5WNQ - chains A and T of the 21 polymer chains in the assembly; structure by X-ray diffraction, 3.50 A resolution.

== Chain A ==
Molecule: 16S Ribosomal RNA rRNA
Source organism: Thermus thermophilus HB8
Sequence (1522 nucleotides; row label = number of the first residue in the row; note: 42 numbers in that range are skipped by the numbering (no residue carries them; nothing is unmodelled there); a row labelled like 190A-190L holds insertion residues (190A, then the next letters in order); numbering starts at 0):
     0 UUUGUUGGAGAGUUUGAUCCUGGCUCAGGGUGAACGCUGGCGGCGUGCCU
    50 AAGACAUGCAAGUCGUGCGGG
    73 CCGCGGGGUUUU
    88 ACUCCG
    95 UGGUC
   101 AGCGGCGGACGGGUGAGUAACGCGUGGGU
  129A G
   130 ACCUACCCGGAAGAGGGGGACAACCCGGGGAAACUCGGGCUAAUCCCCCA
   180 UGUGGACCCGC
190A-190L CCCUUGGGGUGU
   191 GUCCAAAGGGCUUU
   216 GCCCGCUUCCGGAUGGGCCCGCGUCCCAUCAGCUAGUUGGUGGGGUAAUG
   266 GCCCACCAAGGCGACGACGGGUAGCCGGUCUGAGAGGAUGGCCGGCCACA
   316 GGGGCACUGAGACACGGGCCCCACUCCUACGGGAGGCAGCAGUUAGGAAU
   366 CUUCCGCAAUGGGCGCAAGCCUGACGGAGCGACGCCGCUUGGAGGAAGAA
   416 GCCCUUCGGGGUGUAAACUCCUGAA
   442 CCCGGGACGAAACCCCCGACGA
   474 GGGGACUGACGGUACCGGG
   494 GUAAUAGCGCCGGCCAACUCCGUGCCAGCAGCCGCGGUAAUACGGAGGGC
   544 GCGAGCGUUACCCGGAUUCACUGGGCGUAAAGGGCGUGUAGGCGGCCUGG
   594 GGCGUCCCAUGUGAAAGACCACGGCUCAACCGUGGGGGAGCGUGGGAUAC
   644 GCUCAGGCUAGACGGUGGGAGAGGGUGGUGGAAUUCCCGGAGUAGCGGUG
   694 AAAUGCGCAGAUACCGGGAGGAACGCCGAUGGCGAAGGCAGCCACCUGGU
   744 CCACCCGUGACGCUGAGGCGCGAAAGCGUGGGGAGCAAACCGGAUUAGAU
   794 ACCCGGGUAGUCCACGCCCUAAACGAUGCGCGCUAGGUCUCUGGGUCU
   848 CCUGGGGGCCGAAGCUAACGCGUUAAGCGCGCCGCCUGGGGAGUACGGCC
   898 GCAAGGCUGAAACUCAAAGGAAUUGACGGGGGCCCGCACAAGCGGUGGAG
   948 CAUGUGGUUUAAUUCGAAGXAACGCGAAGAACCUUACCAGGCCUUGACAU
   998 GCUAGG
 1003A G
  1004 AACCCGGGUGAAAGCCUGGGGUGCCCC
1030A-1030D GCGA
  1031 GGGGAGCCCUAGCACAGGUGCUGCAUGGCCGUCGUCAGCUCGUGCCGUGA
  1081 GGUGUUGGGUUAAGUCCCGCAACGAGCGCAACCCCCGCCGUUAGUUGCCA
  1131 GCGGUUCGGCCGGGCACUCUAACGGGACUGCCCGCGAAA
  1171 GCGGGAGGAAGGAGGGGACGACGUCUGGUCAGCAUGGCCCUUACGGCCUG
  1221 GGCGACACACGUGCUACAAUGCCCACUACAAAGCGAUGCCACCCGGCAAC
  1271 GGGGAGCUAAUCGCAAAAAGGUGGGCCCAGUUCGGAUUGGGGUCUGCAAC
  1321 CCGACCCCAUGAAGCCGGAAUCGCUAGUAAUCGCGGAUCAG
 1361A C
  1362 CAUGCCGCGGUGAAUACGUUCCCGGGCCUUGUACACACXGCCXGUXACGC
  1412 CAUGGGAGCGGGCUCUACCCGAAGUCGCCGGG
  1446 AGCCUACGGG
  1459 CAGGCGCCGAGGGUAGGGCCCGUGACUGGGGCGAAGUCGUAACAAGGUAG
  1509 CUGUACCGGAAGGUGCGGCUGGAUCCACUCCUUUCU
Unresolved in the structure: 0-4, 1534-1538
Sequence notes: conflict C1534 (A132811 in 55771382), A1535 (C132812 in 55771382)
Modified residues: PSU (pseudouridine-5'-monophosphate) at position 516, 7MG (7N-methyl-8-hydroguanosine-5'-monophosphate) at position 527, M2G (N2-dimethylguanosine-5'-monophosphate) at position 966, 5MC (5-methylcytidine-5'-monophosphate) at position 967, 2MG (2N-methylguanosine-5'-monophosphate) at position 1207, 5MC (5-methylcytidine-5'-monophosphate) at position 1400, 4OC (4n,o2'-methylcytidine-5'-monophosphate) at position 1402, 5MC (5-methylcytidine-5'-monophosphate) at position 1404, 5MC (5-methylcytidine-5'-monophosphate) at position 1407, UR3 (3-methyluridine-5'-monophoshate) at position 1498, MA6 (6N-dimethyladenosine-5'-monophoshate) at position 1518, MA6 (6N-dimethyladenosine-5'-monophoshate) at position 1519, PSU (pseudouridine-5'-monophosphate) at position 1540, PSU (pseudouridine-5'-monophosphate) at position 1541
Covalent attachments: covalent link U82-5MC_1400
Ion coordination: Mg2+ site 1 near U5 (its only coordinating residue here); Mg2+ site 2 near G21 (its only coordinating residue here); Mg2+ site 3 near C48 (its only coordinating residue here); Mg2+ site 4: A59, U387; Mg2+ site 5: G61, G105; Mg2+ site 6: A88, C89; Mg2+ site 7 near C89 (its only coordinating residue here); Mg2+ site 8 near C92 (its only coordinating residue here); Mg2+ site 9 near G107 (its only coordinating residue here); Mg2+ site 10 near G111 (its only coordinating residue here); Mg2+ site 11 near G117 (its only coordinating residue here); Mg2+ site 12: C121, G124, U125; 90 more Mg2+ sites not listed

== Chain T ==
Molecule: 30S ribosomal protein S20
UniProtKB: P80380 (RS20_THET8); numbering as in UniProt (aligned over 8-106)
Sequence (99 residues; row label = number of the first residue in the row):
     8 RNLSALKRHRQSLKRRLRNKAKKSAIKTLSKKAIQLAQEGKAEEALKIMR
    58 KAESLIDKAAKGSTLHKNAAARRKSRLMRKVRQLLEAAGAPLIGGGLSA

== Interface between chain A and chain T ==
Pairs across the interface (96):
  G102(A) - Arg17(T)  salt bridge to the phosphate
  C103(A) - Lys14(T)  salt bridge to the phosphate
  C103(A) - Arg17(T)  salt bridge to the phosphate
  C103(A) - Lys21(T)  phosphate contact
  G104(A) - Lys14(T)  hydrogen bond to the base
  G104(A) - Gln18(T)  hydrogen bond to the phosphate
  G104(A) - Lys21(T)  salt bridge to the phosphate
  G105(A) - Gln18(T)  phosphate contact
  G105(A) - Arg22(T)  salt bridge to the phosphate
  C106(A) - Arg15(T)  base contact
  G107(A) - Arg15(T)  hydrogen bond to the base
  G108(A) - Arg15(T)  base contact
  C132(A) - Lys74(T)  hydrogen bond to the phosphate
  C132(A) - Asn75(T)  phosphate contact
  U133(A) - Lys74(T)  salt bridge to the phosphate
  C176(A) - Lys29(T)  salt bridge to the phosphate
  C177(A) - Lys65(T)  salt bridge to the phosphate
  C178(A) - Lys65(T)  salt bridge to the phosphate
  A185(A) - Glu60(T)  base contact
  A185(A) - Ala78(T)  phosphate contact
  A185(A) - Lys81(T)  hydrogen bond to the base
  C186(A) - Ala78(T)  sugar contact
  C186(A) - Lys81(T)  sugar contact
  C186(A) - Ser82(T)  hydrogen bond to the phosphate
  C186(A) - Met85(T)  hydrogen bond to the sugar
  C187(A) - Ser82(T)  hydrogen bond to the phosphate
  C187(A) - Met85(T)  sugar contact
  C187(A) - Arg86(T)  sugar contact
  C187(A) - Arg89(T)  hydrogen bond to the sugar
  C187(A) - Leu104(T)  base contact
  C187(A) - Ser105(T)  hydrogen bond to the base
  C188(A) - Arg89(T)  hydrogen bond to the sugar
  C188(A) - Ser105(T)  base contact
  C188(A) - Ala106(T)  base contact
  U190L(A) - Ser105(T)  hydrogen bond to the base
  G191(A) - Met85(T)  base contact
  G191(A) - Gly101(T)  hydrogen bond to the sugar
  G191(A) - Gly102(T)  hydrogen bond to the sugar
  G191(A) - Gly103(T)  hydrogen bond to the base
  G191(A) - Leu104(T)  hydrogen bond to the sugar
  G191(A) - Ser105(T)  hydrogen bond to the base
  U192(A) - Arg57(T)  sugar contact
  U192(A) - Glu60(T)  hydrogen bond to the sugar
  U192(A) - Gly102(T)  sugar contact
  U192(A) - Gly103(T)  sugar contact
  C193(A) - Glu60(T)  sugar contact
  C193(A) - Ser61(T)  hydrogen bond to the phosphate
  C193(A) - Asp64(T)  hydrogen bond to the sugar
  C194(A) - Ser61(T)  hydrogen bond to the phosphate
  C194(A) - Asp64(T)  sugar contact
  C194(A) - Lys65(T)  phosphate contact
  C194(A) - Lys68(T)  hydrogen bond to the sugar
  A195(A) - Lys65(T)  phosphate contact
  A195(A) - Lys68(T)  hydrogen bond to the sugar
  U223(A) - Lys68(T)  sugar contact
  G259(A) - Arg83(T)  salt bridge to the phosphate
  G259(A) - Lys87(T)  salt bridge to the phosphate
  G260(A) - Arg83(T)  hydrogen bond to the base
  U261(A) - Arg79(T)  salt bridge to the phosphate
  U261(A) - Arg80(T)  salt bridge to the phosphate
  A262(A) - Lys74(T)  sugar contact
  A262(A) - Asn75(T)  hydrogen bond to the sugar
  A262(A) - Ala76(T)  phosphate contact
  A262(A) - Arg79(T)  salt bridge to the phosphate
  A263(A) - Arg79(T)  salt bridge to the phosphate
  C322(A) - Ser19(T)  base contact
  C322(A) - Arg23(T)  sugar contact
  U323(A) - Ser19(T)  hydrogen bond to the sugar
  U323(A) - Arg22(T)  phosphate contact
  U323(A) - Arg23(T)  sugar contact
  U323(A) - Asn26(T)  hydrogen bond to the phosphate
  G324(A) - Arg22(T)  salt bridge to the phosphate
  G324(A) - Asn26(T)  hydrogen bond to the phosphate
  G324(A) - Ser70(T)  hydrogen bond to the phosphate
  A325(A) - Ser70(T)  phosphate contact
  A325(A) - Lys74(T)  sugar contact
  G331(A) - Leu10(T)  sugar contact
  G332(A) - Leu10(T)  phosphate contact
  G332(A) - His16(T)  sugar contact
  G333(A) - His16(T)  hydrogen bond to the sugar
  A349(A) - Arg8(T)  hydrogen bond to the sugar
  U1436(A) - Arg23(T)  salt bridge to the phosphate
  G1438(A) - Lys34(T)  salt bridge to the phosphate
  C1439(A) - Lys38(T)  salt bridge to the phosphate
  G1453(A) - Leu36(T)  sugar contact
  G1453(A) - Lys39(T)  hydrogen bond to the phosphate
  G1453(A) - Lys58(T)  sugar contact
  G1454(A) - Thr35(T)  phosphate contact
  G1454(A) - Lys39(T)  salt bridge to the phosphate
  G1455(A) - Ser31(T)  phosphate contact
  G1455(A) - Ala32(T)  phosphate contact
  G1455(A) - Thr35(T)  hydrogen bond to the phosphate
  C1459(A) - Lys27(T)  salt bridge to the phosphate
  C1459(A) - Ala28(T)  phosphate contact
  C1459(A) - Ser31(T)  hydrogen bond to the phosphate
  A1460(A) - Lys27(T)  salt bridge to the phosphate
Other interface residues (no listed pair), chain A (52 interface residues in all): C131, C150, C174, C175, G184, A196, G258, C1437
Other interface residues (no listed pair), chain T (52 interface residues in all): Ala12, Arg25, His73

== In short ==
Chain A and chain T each contribute 52 residues to their interface, with 34 hydrogen bonds and 22 salt
bridges. Among the polar pairs are G104(A)-Lys14(T), G107(A)-Arg15(T) and A185(A)-Lys81(T). A59(A) and U387(A)
form the Mg2+ site 4. G61(A) and G105(A) form the Mg2+ site 5.
Chain A is 16S Ribosomal RNA rRNA (Thermus thermophilus HB8) and chain T is 30S ribosomal protein S20; the
structure, Crystal Structure of 30S ribosomal subunit from Thermus thermophilus, was determined by X-ray
diffraction (same publication as 5WNP, 5WNR, 5WNS, 5WNT, 5WNU and 5WNV).
